PDB entry 5V7Q | electron microscopy, 3.70 A resolution | chains A and W of the 31 polymer chains in the assembly

# Chain A
Molecule: 23S rRNA
Source organism: Mycobacterium tuberculosis
Sequence (3138 nucleotides; numbered 1 to 3138; the number before each row is that of its first residue):
     1 UUGUAAGUGU CUAAGGGCGC AUGGUGGAUG CCUUGGCAUC GAGAGCCGAU GAAGGACGUG
    61 GGAGGCUGCG AUAUGCCUCG GGGAGCUGUC AACCGAGCGU GGAUCCGAGG AUUUCCGAAU
   121 GGGGAAACCC AGCACGAGUG AUGUCGUGCU ACCCGCAUCU GAAUAUAUAG GGUGCGGGAG
   181 GGAACGCGGG GAAGUGAAAC AUCUCAGUAC CCGUAGGAGG AGAAAACAAU UGUGAUUCCG
   241 CAAGUAGUGG CGAGCGAACG CGGAACAGGC UAAACCGCAC GCAUGGGUAA CCGGGUAGGG
   301 GUUGUGUGUG CGGGGUUGUG GGAGGAUAUG UCUCAGCGCU ACCCGGCUGA GAGGCAGUCA
   361 GAAAGUGUCG UGGUUAGCGG AAGUGGCCUG GGAUGGUCUG CCGUAGACGG UGAGAGCCCG
   421 GUACGCGAAA ACCCGGCACC UGCCUAGUAU CAAUUCCCGA GUAGCAGCGG GCCCGUGGAA
   481 UCCGCUGUGA AUCCGCCGGG ACCACCCGGU AAGCCUAAAU ACUCCUCGAU GACCGAUAGC
   541 GGAUUAGUAC CGUGAGGGAA UGGUGAAAAG UACCCCGGGA GGGGAGUGAA AGAGUACCUG
   601 AAACCGUGUG CCUACAAUCC GUCAGAGCCU CCUUUUCCUC UCCGGAGGAG GGUGGUGAUG
   661 GCGUGCCUUU UGAAGAAUGA GCCUGCGAGU CAGGGACAUG UCGCAAGGUU AACCCGUGUG
   721 GGGUAGCCGC AGCGAAAGCG AGUCUGAAUA GGGCGACCCA CACGCGCAUA CGCGCGUGUG
   781 AAUAGUGGCG UGUUCUGGAC CCGAAGCGGA GUGAUCUACC CAUGGCCAGG GUGAAGCGCG
   841 GGUAAGACCG CGUGGAGGCC CGAACCCACU UAGGUUGAAG ACUGAGGGGA UGAGCUGUGG
   901 GUAGGGGUGA AAGGCCAAUC AAACUCCGUG AUAGCUGGUU CUCCCCGAAA UGCAUUUAGG
   961 UGCAGCGUUG CGUGGUUCAC CGCGGAGGUA GAGCUACUGG AUGGCCGAUG GGCCCUACUA
  1021 GGUUACUGAC GUCAGCCAAA CUCCGAAUGC CGUGGUGUAA AGCGUGGCAG UGAGACGGCG
  1081 GGGGAUAAGC UCCGUACGUC GAAAGGGAAA CAGCCCAGAU CGCCGGCUAA GGCCCCCAAG
  1141 CGUGUGCUAA GUGGGAAAGG AUGUGCAGUC GCAAAGACAA CCAGGAGGUU GGCUUAGAAG
  1201 CAGCCACCCU UGAAAGAGUG CGUAAUAGCU CACUGGUCAA GUGAUUGUGC GCCGAUAAUG
  1261 UAGCGGGGCU CAAGCACACC GCCGAAGCCG CGGCACAUCC ACCUUGUGGU GGGUGUGGGU
  1321 AGGGGAGCGU CCCUCAUUCA GCGAAGCCAC CGGGUGACCG GUGGUGGAGG GUGGGGGAGU
  1381 GAGAAUGCAG GCAUGAGUAG CGACAAGGCA AGUGAGAACC UUGCCCGCCG AAAGACCAAG
  1441 GGUUCCUGGG CCAGGCCAGU CCGCCCAGGG UGAGUCGGGA CCUAAGGCGA GGCCGACAGG
  1501 CGUAGUCGAU GGACAACGGG UUGAUAUUCC CGUACCCGUG UGUGGGCGCC CGUGACGAAU
  1561 CAGCGGUACU AACCACCCAA AACCGGAUCG AUCACUCCCC UUCGGGGGUG UGGAGUUCUG
  1621 GGGCUGCGUG GGAACUUCGC UGGUAGUAGU CAAGCGAAGG GGUGACGCAG GAAGGUAGCC
  1681 GUACCAGUCA GUGGUAACAC UGGGGCAAGC CGGUAGGGAG AGCGAUAGGC AAAUCCGUCG
  1741 CUCACUAAUC CUGAGAGGUG ACGCAUAGCC GGUUGAGGCG AAUUCGGUGA UCCUCUGCUG
  1801 CCAAGAAAAG CCUCUAGCGA GCACACACAC GGCCCGUACC CCAAACCGAC ACAGGUGGUC
  1861 AGGUAGAGCA UACCAAGGCG UACGAGAUAA CUAUGGUUAA GGAACUCGGC AAAAUGCCCC
  1921 CGUAACUUCG GGAGAAGGGG GACCGGAAUA UCGUGAACAC CCUUGCGGUG GGAGCGGGAU
  1981 CCGGUCGCAG AAACCAGUGA GGAGCGACUG UUUACUAAAA ACACAGGUCC GUGCGAAGUC
  2041 GCAAGACGAU GUAUACGGAC UGACGCCUGC CCGGUGCUGG AAGGUUAAGA GGACCCGUUA
  2101 ACCCGCAAGG GUGAAGCGGA GAAUUUAAGC CCCAGUAAAC GGCGGUGGUA ACUAUAACCA
  2161 UCCUAAGGUA GCGAAAUUCC UUGUCGGGUA AGUUCCGACC UGCACGAAUG GCGUAACGAC
  2221 UUCUCAACUG UCUCAACCAU AGACUCGGCG AAAUUGCACU ACGAGUAAAG AUGCUCGUUA
  2281 CGCGCGGCAG GACGAAAAGA CCCCGGGACC UUCACUACAA CUUGGUAUUG AUGUUCGGUA
  2341 CGGUUUGUGU AGGAUAGGUG GGAGACUGUG AAACCUCGAC GCCAGUUGGG GCGGAGUCGU
  2401 UGUUGAAAUA CCACUCUGAU CGUAUUGGGC AUCUAACCUC GAACCCUGAA UCGGGUUUAG
  2461 GGACAGUGCC UGGCGGGUAG UUUAACUGGG GCGGUUGCCU CCUAAAAUGU AACGGAGGCG
  2521 CCCAAAGGUU CCCUCAACCU GGACGGCAAU CAGGUGGCGA GUGUAAAUGC ACAAGGGAGC
  2581 UUGACUGCGA GACUUACAAG UCAAGCAGGG ACGAAAGUCG GGAUUAGUGA UCCGGCACCC
  2641 CCGAGUGGAA GGGGUGUCGC UCAACGGAUA AAAGGUACCC CGGGGAUAAC AGGCUGAUCU
  2701 UCCCCAAGAG UCCAUAUCGA CGGGAUGGUU UGGCACCUCG AUGUCGGCUC GUCGCAUCCU
  2761 GGGGCUGGAG CAGGUCCCAA GGGUUGGGCU GUUCGCCCAU UAAAGCGGCA CGCGAGCUGG
  2821 GUUUAGAACG UCGUGAGACA GUUCGGUCUC UAUCCGCCGC GCGCGUCAGA AACUUGAGGA
  2881 AACCUGUCCC UAGUACGAGA GGACCGGGAC GGACGAACCU CUGGUGCACC AGUUGUCCCG
  2941 CCAGGGGCAC CGCUGGAUAG CCACGUUCGG UCAGGAUAAC CGCUGAAAGC AUCUAAGCGG
  3001 GAAACCUUCU CCAAGAUCAG GUUUCUCACC CACUUGGUGG GAUAAGGCCC CCCGCAGAAC
  3061 ACGGGUUCAA UAGGUCAGAC CUGGAAGCUC AGUAAUGGGU GUAGGGAACU GGUGCUAACC
  3121 GGCCGAAAAC UUACAACA
Unresolved in the structure: 1-4, 1013-1022, 3133-3138
Ligand contacts: Llinezolid-114 (917; N-({(5S)-2-oxo-3-[4-(1,3-thiazol-5-yl)phenyl]-1,3-oxazolidin-5-yl}methyl)acetamide): G2299, A2300, A2689, C2690, A2741, U2742, G2743, U2744, U2823
From the paper describing this entry:
  - contacts within the chain: A1591-G2079, A1591-C2132
  - binding site for Llinezolid-114: U2744

# Chain W
Name: 50S ribosomal protein L27
Source organism: Mycobacterium tuberculosis
UniProt: A0A045K0G1 (A0A045K0G1_MYCTX); residues 1-86 here = UniProt positions 1-86
Sequence (86 residues; numbered 1 to 86; the number before each row is that of its first residue):
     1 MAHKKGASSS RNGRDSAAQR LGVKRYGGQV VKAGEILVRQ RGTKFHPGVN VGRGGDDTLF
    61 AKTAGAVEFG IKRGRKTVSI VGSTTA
Unresolved in the structure: 1-11, 86

# How chain A and chain W interact
Residue-residue contacts (73; chain A residue first):
  G984(A) - Gly27(W)  hydrogen bond to the base
  G985(A) - Tyr26(W)  base contact
  G985(A) - Phe69(W)  sugar contact
  A986(A) - Val23(W)  sugar contact
  A986(A) - Phe45(W)  phosphate contact
  A986(A) - Phe69(W)  sugar contact
  G987(A) - Phe45(W)  phosphate contact
  C1044(A) - Lys76(W)  salt bridge to the phosphate
  C1050(A) - Tyr26(W)  base contact
  C1051(A) - Tyr26(W)  base contact
  C1051(A) - Gln29(W)  hydrogen bond to the base
  G1052(A) - Gln29(W)  hydrogen bond to the sugar
  C2499(A) - Ser16(W)  base contact
  C2499(A) - Ala17(W)  hydrogen bond to the phosphate
  C2499(A) - Gln19(W)  hydrogen bond to the phosphate
  U2500(A) - Ser16(W)  hydrogen bond to the phosphate
  U2500(A) - Ala17(W)  phosphate contact
  U2500(A) - Gln19(W)  phosphate contact
  U2500(A) - Arg41(W)  salt bridge to the phosphate
  C2501(A) - Arg14(W)  base contact
  C2501(A) - Asp15(W)  base contact
  C2502(A) - Asp15(W)  hydrogen bond to the base
  U2503(A) - Asp15(W)  base contact
  A2507(A) - Tyr26(W)  sugar contact
  U2508(A) - Arg20(W)  sugar contact
  U2508(A) - Leu21(W)  sugar contact
  G2509(A) - Ala18(W)  phosphate contact
  G2509(A) - Arg20(W)  phosphate contact
  U2510(A) - Ala18(W)  phosphate contact
  G2515(A) - Arg14(W)  base contact
  A2516(A) - Asn12(W)  base contact
  G2517(A) - Arg14(W)  hydrogen bond to the base
  G2518(A) - Arg14(W)  base contact
  U2568(A) - Arg41(W)  hydrogen bond to the sugar
  U2568(A) - Gly42(W)  base contact
  G2569(A) - Gly42(W)  hydrogen bond to the sugar
  G2569(A) - Thr43(W)  sugar contact
  G2569(A) - Lys44(W)  salt bridge to the phosphate
  C2570(A) - His46(W)  salt bridge to the phosphate
  A2571(A) - Arg75(W)  sugar contact
  C2572(A) - Gly74(W)  hydrogen bond to the base
  C2572(A) - Thr77(W)  base contact
  A2574(A) - Thr43(W)  hydrogen bond to the base
  A2590(A) - Ala33(W)  base contact
  A2590(A) - Gly34(W)  base contact
  G2591(A) - Lys32(W)  sugar contact
  G2591(A) - Ala33(W)  sugar contact
  G2591(A) - Gly34(W)  hydrogen bond to the base
  A2592(A) - Arg25(W)  hydrogen bond to the phosphate
  A2592(A) - Lys32(W)  salt bridge to the phosphate
  A2592(A) - Glu35(W)  sugar contact
  A2592(A) - Ile36(W)  base contact
  C2593(A) - Lys24(W)  sugar contact
  C2593(A) - Arg25(W)  salt bridge to the phosphate
  U2594(A) - Arg20(W)  hydrogen bond to the sugar
  U2594(A) - Lys24(W)  salt bridge to the phosphate
  U2595(A) - Arg20(W)  phosphate contact
  G2600(A) - Arg39(W)  base contact
  U2601(A) - Arg39(W)  sugar contact
  U2601(A) - Asp56(W)  phosphate contact
  C2602(A) - Ile36(W)  base contact
  C2602(A) - Gly55(W)  phosphate contact
  C2602(A) - Asp56(W)  sugar contact
  C2602(A) - Thr58(W)  hydrogen bond to the sugar
  A2603(A) - Gly55(W)  phosphate contact
  A2603(A) - Phe60(W)  sugar contact
  A2604(A) - Phe60(W)  sugar contact
  A2604(A) - Lys62(W)  sugar contact
  U2624(A) - Arg41(W)  base contact
  U2624(A) - Gly55(W)  sugar contact
  U2624(A) - Asp56(W)  hydrogen bond to the sugar
  U2625(A) - Arg41(W)  hydrogen bond to the sugar
  U2625(A) - Asp56(W)  phosphate contact
Interface residues without a listed pair, chain A (44 interface residues in all): C2498, G2514, C2558, A2623
Interface residues without a listed pair, chain W (40 interface residues in all): Gly13, Gly28, Gly54

# Overview
The interface between chain A and chain W involves 44 residues on one side and 40 on the other, with 18
hydrogen bonds and 7 salt bridges. Polar pairs include G984(A)-Gly27(W), C1051(A)-Gln29(W) and
C2502(A)-Asp15(W). Chain A binds Llinezolid-114. The paper reports a binding site for Llinezolid-114 at
U2744(A); contacts within the chain involving G2079(A), A1591(A) and C2132(A).
Chain A is 23S rRNA and chain W is 50S ribosomal protein L27, both from Mycobacterium tuberculosis; the
structure, Cryo-EM structure of the large ribosomal subunit from Mycobacterium tuberculosis bound with a
potent linezolid analog, was determined by electron microscopy, deposited together with 5V93.
